PDB entry 4Y8I | X-ray diffraction, 2.60 A resolution | chains E and F of the 34 polymer chains in the assembly

== Chain E ==
Protein: Proteasome subunit alpha type-6
From: Saccharomyces cerevisiae (strain ATCC 204508 / S288c)
Notes: EC 3.4.25.1
UniProtKB: P40302 (PSA6_YEAST); residues 0-233 here correspond to UniProt positions 1-234 (UniProt number = residue number + 1)
Chain sequence (234 residues; each row starts with the number of its first residue; numbering starts at 0):
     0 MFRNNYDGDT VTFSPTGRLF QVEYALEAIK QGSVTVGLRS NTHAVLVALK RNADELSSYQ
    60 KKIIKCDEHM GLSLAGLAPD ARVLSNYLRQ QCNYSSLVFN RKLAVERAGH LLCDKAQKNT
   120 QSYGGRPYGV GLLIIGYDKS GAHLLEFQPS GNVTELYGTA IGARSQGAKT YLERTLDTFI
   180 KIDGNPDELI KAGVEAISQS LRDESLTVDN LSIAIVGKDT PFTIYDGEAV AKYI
Unresolved in the structure: 0-2

== Chain F ==
Protein: Probable proteasome subunit alpha type-7
From: Saccharomyces cerevisiae (strain ATCC 204508 / S288c)
Notes: EC 3.4.25.1
UniProtKB: P21242 (PSA7_YEAST); residues -3 to 284 here correspond to UniProt positions 1-288 (UniProt number = residue number + 4)
Chain sequence (288 residues; row label = number of the first residue in the row; numbers below 1 keep their minus sign (Met-3 is residue -3)):
    -3 MTSIGTGYDL SNSVFSPDGR NFQVEYAVKA VENGTTSIGI KCNDGVVFAV EKLITSKLLV
    57 PQKNVKIQVV DRHIGCVYSG LIPDGRHLVN RGREEAASFK KLYKTPIPIP AFADRLGQYV
   117 QAHTLYNSVR PFGVSTIFGG VDKNGAHLYM LEPSGSYWGY KGAATGKGRQ SAKAELEKLV
   177 DHHPEGLSAR EAVKQAAKII YLAHEDNKEK DFELEISWCS LSETNGLHKF VKGDLLQEAI
   237 DFAQKEINGD DDEDEDDSDN VMSSDDENAP VATNANATTD QEGDIHLE
Unresolved in the structure: -3 to 1, 245-284

== Interface between chain E and chain F ==
Contacting residue pairs - 66 pairs, chain E then chain F:
  Asn4(E) - Leu6(F)
  Tyr5(E) - Asp5(F)  hydrogen bond
  Tyr5(E) - Leu6(F)  hydrophobic
  Thr9(E) - Arg126(F)
  Val10(E) - Gln19(F)
  Val10(E) - Asn123(F)
  Val10(E) - Ser124(F)
  Val10(E) - Val125(F)
  Val10(E) - Arg126(F)
  Thr11(E) - Leu6(F)
  Thr11(E) - Gln19(F)
  Phe12(E) - Gln19(F)  hydrogen bond (backbone-side chain)
  Phe12(E) - Tyr22(F)
  Phe12(E) - Ala23(F)  hydrophobic
  Phe12(E) - Arg126(F)
  Phe12(E) - Pro127(F)
  Ser13(E) - Tyr22(F)
  Pro14(E) - Tyr22(F)  hydrophobic
  Pro14(E) - Lys25(F)
  Thr15(E) - Lys25(F)
  Gly16(E) - Tyr22(F)
  Gly16(E) - Lys25(F)
  Gly16(E) - Ala26(F)
  Leu18(E) - Leu77(F)  hydrophobic
  Leu18(E) - Arg126(F)
  Arg38(E) - Val56(F)
  His109(E) - Arg82(F)
  Cys112(E) - Arg82(F)
  Asp113(E) - Arg82(F)  salt bridge
  Asp113(E) - Asn86(F)
  Gln116(E) - Pro79(F)
  Gln116(E) - Asp80(F)
  Gln116(E) - His83(F)  hydrogen bond
  Gln116(E) - Arg126(F)
  Thr119(E) - Arg126(F)  hydrogen bond (backbone-side chain)
  Gln120(E) - His119(F)
  Gln120(E) - Val125(F)
  Gln120(E) - Arg126(F)  hydrogen bond (backbone-backbone)
  Gln120(E) - Pro127(F)
  Gln120(E) - Phe128(F)
  Ser121(E) - Ser124(F)
  Tyr122(E) - Ser124(F)  hydrogen bond (backbone-backbone)
  Ser149(E) - Pro79(F)
  Gly150(E) - Pro79(F)
  Asn151(E) - Ile78(F)
  Asn151(E) - Pro79(F)
  Thr153(E) - Leu55(F)
  Thr153(E) - Asn60(F)
  Glu154(E) - Leu55(F)
  Glu154(E) - Val56(F)
  Glu154(E) - Lys59(F)
  Glu154(E) - Asn60(F)  hydrogen bond (backbone-side chain)
  Leu155(E) - Leu54(F)
  Leu155(E) - Leu55(F)  hydrophobic
  Leu155(E) - Val56(F)
  Tyr156(E) - Lys53(F)
  Tyr156(E) - Leu54(F)  hydrogen bond (backbone-backbone)
  Tyr156(E) - Leu55(F)
  Tyr156(E) - Val56(F)
  Tyr156(E) - Pro57(F)
  Gly157(E) - Leu54(F)
  Lys168(E) - Leu54(F)
  Leu171(E) - Leu54(F)
  Glu172(E) - Ser52(F)  hydrogen bond
  Glu172(E) - Lys53(F)
  Leu175(E) - Lys53(F)
Interface residues without a listed pair, chain E (38 interface residues in all): Glu105, Lys117, Ser139, His142, Val152, Phe178
Interface residues without a listed pair, chain F (30 interface residues in all): Gly129

== In short ==
Chain E and chain F form an interface of 38 and 30 residues respectively; the contacts include 9 hydrogen
bonds and 1 salt bridge. Polar pairs include Asp113(E)-Arg82(F), Tyr5(E)-Asp5(F) and Phe12(E)-Gln19(F).
Chain E is Proteasome subunit alpha type-6 and chain F is Probable proteasome subunit alpha type-7, both from
Saccharomyces cerevisiae (strain ATCC 204508 / S288c); the structure, Yeast 20S proteasome in complex with
Ac-PLL-ep, was determined by X-ray diffraction (same publication as 4Y69, 4Y6A, 4Y6V, 4Y6Z, 4Y70, 4Y74 and 34
further entries).
